Entry 3NDZ (X-ray diffraction, 2.08 A resolution); this record covers chains E and F of the 8 polymer chains in the assembly.

== Chain E (and F) ==
Protein: Endoglucanase D
From: Clostridium cellulovorans
Notes: EC 3.2.1.4; chain F of this document is another copy of the same molecule, construct and numbering; everything in this record applies to it too
UniProt: P28623 (GUND_CLOCL); residues 381-487 here correspond to UniProt positions 409-515 (UniProt number = residue number + 28)
Chain sequence (107 residues; each row starts with the number of its first residue):
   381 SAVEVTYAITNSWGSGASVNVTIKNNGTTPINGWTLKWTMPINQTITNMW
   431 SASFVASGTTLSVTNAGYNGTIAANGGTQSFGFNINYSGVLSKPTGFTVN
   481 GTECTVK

== How chain E and chain F interact ==
Residue-residue contacts (27):
  Thr386(E) with Thr390(F); Asn400(F)
  Tyr387(E) with Thr390(F)
  Ala388(E) with Ala388(F), hydrophobic; Ile389(F); Thr390(F)
  Ile389(E) with Ala388(F); Ile389(F), hydrogen bond (backbone-backbone); Lys473(F)
  Thr390(E) with Thr386(F); Tyr387(F); Ala388(F); Lys473(F), hydrogen bond (backbone-side chain); Lys487(F)
  Asn400(E) with Thr386(F); Asn400(F); Thr402(F), hydrogen bond
  Thr402(E) with Asn400(F), hydrogen bond; Thr402(F); Ser460(F)
  Lys404(E) with Ser431(F), hydrogen bond
  Ser431(E) with Lys404(F), hydrogen bond
  Ser460(E) with Thr402(F); Ser460(F)
  Lys473(E) with Ile389(F); Thr390(F), hydrogen bond (side chain-backbone)
  Lys487(E) with Thr390(F)
Interface residues without a listed pair, chain E (16 interface residues in all): Trp430, Tyr448, Thr458, Gln459
Interface residues without a listed pair, chain F (17 interface residues in all): Asn391, Trp430, Gly456, Thr458, Gln459

== Summary ==
16 residues of chain E and 17 residues of chain F are in contact; the contacts include 7 hydrogen bonds. Polar
contacts include Thr390(E)-Lys473(F), Asn400(E)-Thr402(F) and Lys404(E)-Ser431(F).
Chain E and chain F are both Endoglucanase D (Clostridium cellulovorans); the structure, The structure of the
catalytic and carbohydrate binding domain of endoglucanase D from Clostridium cellulovorans bound ..., was
determined by X-ray diffraction.
